PDB entry 7C52 | X-ray diffraction, 2.89 A resolution | chains L and 7 of the 37 polymer chains in the assembly

# Chain L
Name: Photosynthetic reaction center L subunit
From: Thermochromatium tepidum
UniProtKB: D2Z0P3 (D2Z0P3_THETI); residue numbers follow UniProt; this construct covers 1-281
Chain sequence (281 residues; each row starts with the number of its first residue):
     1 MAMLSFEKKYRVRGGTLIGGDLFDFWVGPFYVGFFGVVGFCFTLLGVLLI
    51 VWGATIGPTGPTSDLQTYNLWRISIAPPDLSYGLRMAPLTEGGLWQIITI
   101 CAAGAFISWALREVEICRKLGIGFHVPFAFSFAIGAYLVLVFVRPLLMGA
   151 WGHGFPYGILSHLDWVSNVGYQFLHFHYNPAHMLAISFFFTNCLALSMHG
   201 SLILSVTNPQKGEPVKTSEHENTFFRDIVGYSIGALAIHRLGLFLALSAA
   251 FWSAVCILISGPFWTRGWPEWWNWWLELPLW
Unresolved in the structure: 1
Bound ions: Fe ion: His199, His239 (shared with 3 residues of chain M)
Ligand contacts:
  - bacteriochlorophyll a (BCL), molecule 1: Val47, Ile50, Phe106, Tyr137, Leu140, Phe155, Ile159, Leu160, His162, Leu163, Trp165, Val166
  - bacteriochlorophyll a (BCL), molecule 2: Phe106, Phe130, Ala133, Ile134, Ala136, Tyr137, Leu140, Trp165, Val166, Ser167, Val169, Gly170, Tyr171, Phe176, His177, His182, Ala185, Ile186, Phe189, Phe190, Ser253, Ala254, Cys256, Ile257
  - bacteriochlorophyll a (BCL), molecule 3: Val166, Tyr171, His177, Phe190
  - bacteriochlorophyll a (BCL), molecule 4: His177, His182, Met183, Ile186, Ser187, Phe190, Thr191, Leu194
  - bacteriopheophytin a (BPH), molecule 1: Phe42, Thr43, Gly46, Val47, Ile50, Ile98, Cys101, Ala102, Ala105, Phe106, Trp109, Glu113, Val126, Ala129, Phe130, Phe132, Ala133, Tyr137, Phe155, Tyr157, Gly158, Ile159, His162, Phe189, Ala246, Leu247, Ala250
  - bacteriopheophytin a (BPH), molecule 2: Phe190, Cys193, Leu194, Ser197, Met198, Phe225, Ile228, Val229
  - menaquinone 8 (MQ8): Phe30, Phe40, Thr43, Leu44, Leu48, Trp109
  - Ubiquinone-8 (UQ8), molecule 1: Phe23, Phe34, Val37, Val38, Cys41, Phe42, Leu45, Ile100, Cys101
  - Ubiquinone-8 (UQ8), molecule 2: Phe34, Val38, Leu84, Arg85, Met86, Trp95, Gln96, Thr99, Ile100, Ala103, Gly104, Ile107, Ser108, Val141, Phe142, Trp151
  - Ubiquinone-8 (UQ8), molecule 3: Pro180, Met183, Leu184, Ser187, Trp272
  - Ubiquinone-8 (UQ8), molecule 4: Leu184, Ser187, Phe188, Thr191, Ala195, Met198, His199, Leu202, Ile203, Glu221, Asn222, Phe225, Val229, Tyr231, Ser232, Ile233, Gly234, Ala235, Ile238, Leu241, Phe244, Leu245
From the paper describing this entry:
  - binding site for bacteriochlorophyll a: Tyr171

# Chain 7
Name: LH1 alpha polypeptide
From: Thermochromatium tepidum
UniProtKB: D2Z0P2 (D2Z0P2_THETI); residue numbers follow UniProt; this construct covers 1-61
Chain sequence (61 residues; row label = number of the first residue in the row):
     1 MFTMNANLYKIWLILDPRRVLVSIVAFQIVLGLLIHMIVLSTDLNWLDDN
    51 IPVSYQALGKK
Unresolved in the structure: 1-2, 60-61
Bound ions: Ca2+: Trp46, Asp49, Ile51 (shared with 1 residue of chain 6)
Ligand contacts:
  - bacteriochlorophyll a (BCL), molecule 1: Leu21, Val25, Gln28, Ile29, Gly32, His36, Trp46, Leu47
  - bacteriochlorophyll a (BCL), molecule 2: Ser23, Ile24, Phe27, Ile35, Val39
  - bacteriochlorophyll a (BCL), molecule 3: Gln28, Leu31, Gly32, Ile35, His36, Val39, Leu44
  - spirilloxanthin (CRT), molecule 1: Asn7, Leu8, Lys10, Ile11, Ile14
  - spirilloxanthin (CRT), molecule 2: Leu21, Ile24, Phe27, Gln28, Leu31, Leu34, Ile35, Ile38
  - spirilloxanthin (CRT), molecule 3: Ile29, Leu33, His36, Met37
  - Ubiquinone-8 (UQ8), molecule 1: Val22, Ser23, Ala26, Phe27, Val30, Leu33, Leu34
  - Ubiquinone-8 (UQ8), molecule 2: Val25, Ala26, Ile29, Val30, Met37

# How chain L and chain 7 interact
Contacting residue pairs (16; chain L residue first):
  Ile18(L) - Val22(7)  hydrophobic
  Gly19(L) - Arg19(7)
  Gly20(L) - Arg19(7)
  Asp21(L) - Asp16(7)
  Leu22(L) - Leu15(7)  hydrophobic
  Leu22(L) - Asp16(7)
  Leu22(L) - Arg19(7)
  Leu22(L) - Val20(7)
  Phe23(L) - Ser23(7)
  Phe34(L) - Ser23(7)
  Arg85(L) - Asp48(7)  salt bridge
  Met86(L) - Met37(7)
  Met86(L) - Ser41(7)
  Ala87(L) - Ser41(7)
  Pro88(L) - Ser41(7)
  Ile97(L) - Leu34(7)  hydrophobic
Interface residues without a listed pair, chain 7 (12 interface residues in all): Ile38, Leu40

# Overview
Chain L and chain 7 each contribute 12 residues to their interface, with 1 salt bridge. Its one salt-bridged
contact is Arg85(L)-Asp48(7). 2 Ubiquinone-8 molecules are bound between chain L and chain 7. From the paper:
a binding site for bacteriochlorophyll a at Tyr171(L).
Here chain L is Photosynthetic reaction center L subunit and chain 7 is LH1 alpha polypeptide, both from
Thermochromatium tepidum. Entry 7C52 (Co-crystal structure of a photosynthetic LH1-RC in complex with electron
donor HiPIP) was determined by X-ray diffraction.
